PDB entry 4Z2E | X-ray diffraction, 3.46 A resolution | chains A and F of the 8 polymer chains in the assembly

== Chain A ==
Protein: DNA gyrase subunit A
Source organism: Streptococcus pneumoniae
Notes: EC 5.99.1.3
UniProt: Q9R867 (Q9R867_STREE); numbering as in UniProt (aligned over 1-493)
Chain sequence (499 residues; row label = number of the first residue in the row):
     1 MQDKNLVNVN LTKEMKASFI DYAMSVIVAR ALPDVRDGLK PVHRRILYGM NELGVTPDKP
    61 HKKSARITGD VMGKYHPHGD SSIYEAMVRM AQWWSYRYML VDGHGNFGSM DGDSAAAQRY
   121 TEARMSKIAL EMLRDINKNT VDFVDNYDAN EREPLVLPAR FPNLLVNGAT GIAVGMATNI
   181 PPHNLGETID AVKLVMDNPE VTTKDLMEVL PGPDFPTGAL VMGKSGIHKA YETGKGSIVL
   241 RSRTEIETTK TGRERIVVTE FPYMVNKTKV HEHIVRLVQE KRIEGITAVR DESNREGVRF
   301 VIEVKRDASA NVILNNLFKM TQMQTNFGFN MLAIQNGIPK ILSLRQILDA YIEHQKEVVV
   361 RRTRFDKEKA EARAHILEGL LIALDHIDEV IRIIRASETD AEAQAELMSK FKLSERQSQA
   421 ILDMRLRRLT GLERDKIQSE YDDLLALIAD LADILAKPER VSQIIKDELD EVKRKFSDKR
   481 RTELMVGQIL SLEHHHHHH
Not modelled in the structure: 1, 487-499
Differences from the reference sequence: expression tag (494-499)

== Chain F ==
Molecule: Symmetrized E-site DNA
Sequence (19 nucleotides; numbered 1 to 19; the number before each row is that of its first residue):
     1 GATCATACAA CGTAATACG
Not modelled in the structure: 13-19

== Interface between chain A and chain F ==
Residue-residue contacts - 13 pairs, chain A then chain F:
  Phe19(A) - DC8(F)  phosphate contact
  Ala117(A) - DG1(F)  sugar contact
  Arg119(A) - DG1(F)  hydrogen bond to the phosphate
  Tyr120(A) - DG1(F)  phosphate contact
  Ile172(A) - DC8(F)  base contact
  Ile172(A) - DA9(F)  base contact
  Ala173(A) - DC8(F)  sugar contact
  Val174(A) - DC8(F)  phosphate contact
  Gly175(A) - DC8(F)  phosphate contact
  Gly175(A) - DA9(F)  hydrogen bond to the phosphate
  Met176(A) - DA9(F)  sugar contact
  Ala177(A) - DA9(F)  sugar contact
  Asn326(A) - DG12(F)  hydrogen bond to the phosphate
Interface residues without a listed pair, chain A (12 interface residues in all): Tyr22
Interface residues without a listed pair, chain F (7 interface residues in all): DA7, DA10, DC11

== Overview ==
12 residues of chain A face 7 of chain F across their interface; the contacts include 3 hydrogen bonds. Polar
pairs include Arg119(A)-DG1(F), Gly175(A)-DA9(F) and Asn326(A)-DG12(F).
Chain A is DNA gyrase subunit A (Streptococcus pneumoniae) and chain F is Symmetrized E-site DNA; the
structure, Quinolone(Trovafloxacin)-DNA cleavage complex of gyrase from S. pneumoniae, was determined by X-ray
diffraction.
